Entry 6PD5 (X-ray diffraction, 2.39 A resolution); this record covers chain A.

== Chain A ==
Name: Hemagglutinin
Organism: Influenza A virus (A/chicken/Vietnam/4/2003(H5N1))
UniProtKB: Q1KHJ8 (Q1KHJ8_9INFA); the author numbering skips numbers that UniProt does not, so the offset changes along the chain: 11-330 = UniProt 17-336; 858-1042 = UniProt 337-521
Amino-acid sequence (527 residues; each row starts with the number of its first residue; note: 527 numbers in that range are skipped by the numbering (no residue carries them; nothing is unmodelled there); numbers below 1 keep their minus sign (Leu-4 is residue -4)):
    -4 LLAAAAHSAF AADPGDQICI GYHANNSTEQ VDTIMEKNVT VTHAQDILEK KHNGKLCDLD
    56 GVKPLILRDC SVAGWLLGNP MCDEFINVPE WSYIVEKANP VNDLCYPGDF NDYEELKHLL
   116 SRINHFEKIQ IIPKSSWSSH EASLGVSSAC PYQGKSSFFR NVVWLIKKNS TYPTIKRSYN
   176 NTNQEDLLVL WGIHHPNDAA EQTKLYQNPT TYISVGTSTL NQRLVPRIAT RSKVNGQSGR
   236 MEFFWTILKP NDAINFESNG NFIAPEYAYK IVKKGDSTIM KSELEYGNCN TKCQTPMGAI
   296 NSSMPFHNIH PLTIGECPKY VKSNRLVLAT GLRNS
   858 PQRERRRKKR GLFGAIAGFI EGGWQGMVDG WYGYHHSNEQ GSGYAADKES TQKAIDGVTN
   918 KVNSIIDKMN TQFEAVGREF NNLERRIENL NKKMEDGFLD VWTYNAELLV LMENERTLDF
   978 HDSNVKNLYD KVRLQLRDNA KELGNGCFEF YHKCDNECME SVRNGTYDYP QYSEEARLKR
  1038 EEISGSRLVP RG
Disordered / not traced: -4 to 7, 858-871, 1040-1049
Cystine bridges: Cys14-Cys1004, Cys52-Cys284, Cys65-Cys77, Cys100-Cys145, Cys288-Cys312, Cys1011-Cys1015
Glycans and other covalent adducts: N-acetylglucosamine (NAG) linked to Asn33, Asn164, Asn175, Asn1021
Construct notes: expression tag (-4 to 10, 1043-1049)
Reported in the primary citation:
  - conformationally variable residues (side-chain flip): His38

== Summary ==
Covalently linked N-acetylglucosamine: at Asn33, Asn164, Asn175 and Asn1021. The paper reports conformational
variability at His38.
Chain A is Hemagglutinin (Influenza A virus (A/chicken/Vietnam/4/2003(H5N1))); the structure, Crystal
Structure of a H5N1 influenza virus hemagglutinin at pH 6.5, was determined by X-ray diffraction together with
6PCX, 6PD3 and 6PD6 from the same study.
